PDB entry 7SR9 | X-ray diffraction, 2.10 A resolution | chains A and B

Chain A:
Name: Thrombin light chain
Organism: Homo sapiens
Reference sequence: P00734 (THRB_HUMAN); residues 1-14 here correspond to UniProt positions 336-349 (UniProt number = residue number + 335)
Sequence (35 residues; numbered 1 to 15 plus 20 insertion-coded residues; the number before each row is that of its first residue; a row labelled like 14A-14M holds insertion residues (14A, then the next letters in order)):
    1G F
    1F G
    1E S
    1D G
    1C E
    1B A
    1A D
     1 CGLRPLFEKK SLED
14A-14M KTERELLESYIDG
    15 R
UniProt features mapped onto this chain:
  - site: Arg-15 (Cleavage)

Chain B:
Name: Thrombin heavy chain
Organism: Homo sapiens
Reference sequence: P00734 (THRB_HUMAN); aligned to UniProt positions 364-616 over residues 16-244 (the alignment contains insertions or deletions, so no single offset holds)
Sequence (253 residues; numbered 16 to 244 plus 25 insertion-coded residues; 1 number in that range is skipped by the numbering (no residue carries it; nothing is unmodelled there); the number before each row is that of its first residue; a row labelled like 60A-60I holds insertion residues (60A, then the next letters in order)):
    16 IVEGSDAEIG MSPWQVMLFR K
   36A S
    37 PQELLCGASL ISDRWVLTAA HCLL
60A-60I YPPWDKNFT
    61 ENDLLVRIGK HSRTRYE
   77A R
    78 NIEKISMLEK IYIHPRYNWR
   97A E
    98 NLDRDIALMK LKKPVAFSDY IHPVCLPDRE TA
129A-129C ASL
   130 LQAGYKGRVT GWGNLKETWT
149A-149E ANVGK
   150 GQPSVLQVVN LPIVERPVCK DSTRIRITDN MFCAG
184A-184B IL
   185 GDRQDACEGD SGGPFVMKSP
204A-204B FN
   205 NRWYQMGIVS WGE
   219 GCG
  221A L
   222 LHNYGFYTHV FRLKKWIQKV IDQ
Sequence notes: engineered mutation Ile-184A (Tyr553 in P00734), Leu-184B (Lys554 in P00734), Asp-186 (Lys559 in P00734), Gln-188 (Gly561 in P00734), Gly-221 (Asp595 in P00734), Leu-221A (Arg596 in P00734), Leu-222 (Asp597 in P00734), His-223 (Gly598 in P00734), Asn-224 (Lys599 in P00734)
Cystine bridges: Cys-42/Cys-58, Cys-168/Cys-182, Cys-191/Cys-220
Glycans and other covalent adducts: N-acetylglucosamine (NAG) linked to Asn-60G
UniProt features mapped onto this chain:
  - active site (Charge relay system): His-57, Asp-102
  - glycosylation: Asn-60G (N-linked (GlcNAc...) (complex) asparagine)
Reported in the primary citation:
  - catalytic residues: His-57, Asp-102, Gly-193, Ser-195 (citing earlier work)
  - mutagenesis - C42A/C58A/S195T, S195T: abolished catalytic activity
  - mutagenesis - S195C: decreased catalytic activity
  - mutagenesis - C42A/C58A: unchanged catalytic activity

How chain A and chain B interact:
Cross-chain cystine bridges: Cys-1(A)/Cys-122(B)
Residue-residue contacts - 74 pairs, chain A then chain B:
  Cys-1(A) / Pro-120(B)
  Cys-1(A) / Val-121(B)
  Cys-1(A) / Cys-122(B)  disulfide
  Cys-1(A) / Arg-206(B)  hydrogen bond (backbone-side chain)
  Asp-1A(A) / His-119(B)  hydrogen bond (backbone-side chain)
  Asp-1A(A) / Arg-206(B)
  Ala-1B(A) / Arg-206(B)  hydrogen bond (backbone-side chain)
  Gly-1D(A) / Phe-114(B)
  Gly-1D(A) / Pro-120(B)
  Ser-1E(A) / Ser-48(B)
  Ser-1E(A) / Asp-49(B)  hydrogen bond
  Ser-1E(A) / Phe-114(B)
  Gly-1F(A) / Asp-49(B)
  Gly-1F(A) / Arg-50(B)
  Phe-1G(A) / Ile-47(B)
  Phe-1G(A) / Ser-48(B)  hydrogen bond (backbone-side chain)
  Phe-1G(A) / Asp-49(B)
  Phe-1G(A) / Arg-50(B)
  Phe-1G(A) / Trp-51(B)
  Phe-1G(A) / Ile-242(B)  hydrophobic
  Gly-2(A) / Trp-29(B)
  Gly-2(A) / Pro-120(B)  hydrogen bond (backbone-backbone)
  Gly-2(A) / Cys-122(B)
  Gly-2(A) / Asn-205(B)
  Gly-2(A) / Arg-206(B)
  Gly-2(A) / Trp-207(B)  hydrogen bond (backbone-backbone)
  Leu-3(A) / His-119(B)  hydrogen bond (backbone-side chain)
  Leu-3(A) / Asn-205(B)
  Leu-3(A) / Arg-206(B)
  Arg-4(A) / Met-26(B)  hydrogen bond (side chain-backbone)
  Arg-4(A) / Pro-28(B)
  Arg-4(A) / Trp-29(B)
  Arg-4(A) / Arg-137(B)
  Arg-4(A) / Trp-207(B)
  Pro-5(A) / Ser-115(B)
  Pro-5(A) / Asp-116(B)
  Pro-5(A) / His-119(B)
  Leu-6(A) / Ile-24(B)
  Leu-6(A) / Gly-25(B)
  Leu-6(A) / Asp-116(B)
  Phe-7(A) / Glu-23(B)
  Phe-7(A) / Ile-24(B)
  Phe-7(A) / Gly-25(B)
  Phe-7(A) / Met-26(B)  hydrophobic
  Glu-8(A) / Lys-202(B)  salt bridge
  Glu-8(A) / Asn-205(B)
  Glu-8(A) / Trp-207(B)  hydrogen bond
  Lys-9(A) / His-119(B)
  Asp-14(A) / Glu-23(B)
  Asp-14(A) / Met-26(B)
  Asp-14(A) / Arg-137(B)  salt bridge
  Lys-14A(A) / Glu-23(B)  hydrogen bond (backbone-side chain)
  Thr-14B(A) / Arg-137(B)  hydrogen bond
  Thr-14B(A) / Asn-159(B)  hydrogen bond
  Glu-14C(A) / Arg-137(B)
  Glu-14C(A) / Lys-202(B)  salt bridge
  Glu-14E(A) / Lys-135(B)  salt bridge
  Glu-14E(A) / Asn-159(B)  hydrogen bond
  Leu-14F(A) / Lys-135(B)
  Leu-14F(A) / Asn-159(B)
  Leu-14F(A) / Trp-207(B)  hydrophobic
  Ser-14I(A) / Gly-133(B)
  Ser-14I(A) / Tyr-134(B)
  Ser-14I(A) / Lys-135(B)  hydrogen bond (side chain-backbone)
  Tyr-14J(A) / Leu-129C(B)
  Tyr-14J(A) / Tyr-134(B)  hydrogen bond (backbone-side chain)
  Tyr-14J(A) / Met-201(B)
  Tyr-14J(A) / Lys-202(B)  hydrogen bond (side chain-backbone)
  Tyr-14J(A) / Pro-204(B)
  Gly-14M(A) / Ala-132(B)
  Gly-14M(A) / Gly-133(B)
  Arg-15(A) / Gln-131(B)  hydrogen bond
  Arg-15(A) / Ala-132(B)  hydrogen bond (side chain-backbone)
  Arg-15(A) / Tyr-134(B)
Interface residues without a listed pair, chain A (27 interface residues in all): Glu-1C, Leu-14G
Interface residues without a listed pair, chain B (36 interface residues in all): Gly-136, Ser-203, Asn-204B

Overview:
The interface between chain A and chain B involves 27 residues on one side and 36 on the other; the contacts
include 1 disulfide bond, 19 hydrogen bonds and 4 salt bridges. Polar contacts include Glu-8(A)/Lys-202(B),
Glu-14E(A)/Lys-135(B) and Asp-14(A)/Arg-137(B). From the paper: catalytic residues His-57(B), Asp-102(B) and
Gly-193(B) among others; C42A/C58A/S195T and S195T of chain B abolish catalytic activity; 4 substitutions were
tested in all.
Chain A is Thrombin light chain and chain B is Thrombin heavy chain, both from Homo sapiens; the structure,
Human alpha-thrombin with 180- and 220- loops replaced with homologous loops from protein C, was determined by
X-ray diffraction.
